Entry 4YXW (X-ray diffraction, 3.10 A resolution); this record covers chains B and G of the 9 polymer chains in the assembly.

Chain B:
Molecule: ATP synthase subunit alpha, mitochondrial
Organism: Bos taurus
UniProt: P19483 (ATPA_BOVIN); residues 1-510 here correspond to UniProt positions 44-553 (UniProt number = residue number + 43)
Chain sequence (510 residues; row label = number of the first residue in the row):
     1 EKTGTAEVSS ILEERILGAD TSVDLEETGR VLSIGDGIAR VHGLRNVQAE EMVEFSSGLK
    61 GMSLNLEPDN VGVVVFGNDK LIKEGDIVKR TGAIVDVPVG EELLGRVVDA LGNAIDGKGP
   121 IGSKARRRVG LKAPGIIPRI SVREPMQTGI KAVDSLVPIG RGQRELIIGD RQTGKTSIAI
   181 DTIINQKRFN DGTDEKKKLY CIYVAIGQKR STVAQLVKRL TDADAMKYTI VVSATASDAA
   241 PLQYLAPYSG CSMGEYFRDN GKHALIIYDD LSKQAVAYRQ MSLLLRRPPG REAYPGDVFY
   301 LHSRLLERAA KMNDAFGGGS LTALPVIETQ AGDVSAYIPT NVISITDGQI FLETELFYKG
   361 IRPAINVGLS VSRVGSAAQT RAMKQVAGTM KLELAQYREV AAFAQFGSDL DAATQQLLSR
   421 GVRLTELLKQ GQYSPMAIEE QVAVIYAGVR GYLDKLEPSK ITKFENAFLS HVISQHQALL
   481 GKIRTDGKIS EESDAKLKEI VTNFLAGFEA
Unresolved in the structure: 1-22, 402-409
Differences from the reference sequence: variant Glu-1 (Gln44 in P19483), Gly-481 (Ser524 in P19483)
Ion coordination: Mg2+: Thr-176 (together with AMP-PNP)
Residues lining bound ligands:
  - AMP-PNP (ANP; phosphoaminophosphonic acid-adenylate ester), molecule 1: Asp-170, Arg-171, Gln-172, Thr-173, Gly-174, Lys-175, Thr-176, Ser-177, Glu-328, Phe-357, Arg-362, Pro-363, Gln-430, Gly-431, Gln-432
  - AMP-PNP (ANP), molecule 2: Ile-343, Ser-344, Val-371, Arg-373
Swiss-Prot annotation at these positions:
  - binding site (ATP): Gln-172, Gly-174, Lys-175, Thr-176, Ser-177, Gln-430, Gln-432
  - binding site (Mg(2+)): Thr-176, Asp-269
  - site: Ser-370 (Required for activity)
  - modified residue: Ser-10 (Phosphoserine), Ser-22 (Phosphoserine), Ser-33 (Phosphoserine), Ser-63 (Phosphoserine), Lys-80 (N6-acetyllysine), Lys-83 (N6-acetyllysine), Lys-89 (N6-acetyllysine), Thr-91 (Phosphothreonine), Lys-118 (N6-acetyllysine), Ser-123 (Phosphoserine), Lys-124 (N6-acetyllysine), Ser-141 (Phosphoserine), Arg-161 (Omega-N-methylarginine), Lys-187 (N6-acetyllysine), Lys-196 (N6-acetyllysine), Lys-197 (N6-acetyllysine), Lys-218 (N6-acetyllysine), Lys-262 (N6-acetyllysine), Lys-384 (N6-acetyllysine), Lys-391 (N6-acetyllysine) and 5 more in UniProt
  - glycosylation: Ser-33 (O-linked (GlcNAc) serine)

Chain G:
Molecule: ATP synthase subunit gamma, mitochondrial
Organism: Bos taurus
UniProt: P05631 (ATPG_BOVIN); residues 1-273 here correspond to UniProt positions 26-298 (UniProt number = residue number + 25)
Chain sequence (273 residues; each row starts with the number of its first residue):
     1 ATLKDITRRL KSIKNIQKIT KSMKMVAAAK YARAERELKP ARVYGVGSLA LYEKADIKTP
    61 EDKKKHLIIG VSSDRGLCGA IHSSVAKQMK SEAANLAAAG KEVKIIGVGD KIRSILHRTH
   121 SDQFLVTFKE VGRRPPTFGD ASVIALELLN SGYEFDEGSI IFNRFRSVIS YKTEEKPIFS
   181 LDTISSAESM SIYDDIDADV LRNYQEYSLA NIIYYSLKES TTSEQSARMT AMDNASKNAS
   241 EMIDKLTLTF NRTRQAVITK ELIEIISGAA ALD
Unresolved in the structure: 50-66, 97-106, 149-158, 174-195, 273
Swiss-Prot annotation at these positions:
  - modified residue: Lys-14 (N6-acetyllysine), Lys-24 (N6-succinyllysine), Lys-30 (N6-acetyllysine), Lys-90 (N6-acetyllysine), Ser-121 (Phosphoserine), Lys-129 (N6-acetyllysine), Lys-172 (N6-acetyllysine), Lys-245 (N6-succinyllysine)

How chain B and chain G interact:
Contacting residue pairs (4):
  Gly-290(B) with Ile-263(G)
  Ala-293(B) with Thr-259(G)
  Ala-331(B) with Leu-248(G), hydrophobic
  Asp-333(B) with Arg-252(G), salt bridge
Interface residues without a listed pair, chain B (7 interface residues in all): Pro-289, Glu-292, Gln-330

Summary:
The interface between chain B and chain G involves 7 residues on one side and 4 on the other, with 1 salt
bridge. Its one salt-bridged contact is Asp-333(B)/Arg-252(G). Chain B binds AMP-PNP.
Here chain B is ATP synthase subunit alpha, mitochondrial and chain G is ATP synthase subunit gamma,
mitochondrial, both from Bos taurus. Entry 4YXW (Bovine heart mitochondrial F1-ATPase inhibited by AMP-PNP and
ADP in the presence of thiophosphate) was determined by X-ray diffraction together with 4Z1M from the same
study.
